Entry 1FNY (X-ray diffraction, 1.81 A resolution); this record covers chain A.

[Chain A]
Protein: Bark agglutinin I, polypeptide A
Organism: Robinia pseudoacacia
Reference sequence: Q41159 (LCB1_ROBPS); residues 1-237 here correspond to UniProt positions 32-268 (UniProt number = residue number + 31)
Sequence (237 residues; row label = number of the first residue in the row):
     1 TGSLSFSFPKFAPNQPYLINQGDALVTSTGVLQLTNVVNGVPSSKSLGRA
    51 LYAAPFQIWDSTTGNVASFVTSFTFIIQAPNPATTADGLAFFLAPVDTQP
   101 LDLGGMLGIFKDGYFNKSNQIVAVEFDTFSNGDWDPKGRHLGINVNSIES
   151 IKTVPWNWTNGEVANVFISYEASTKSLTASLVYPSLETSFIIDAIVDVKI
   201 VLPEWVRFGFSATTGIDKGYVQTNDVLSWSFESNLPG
Disordered / not traced: 112-114
Metal / ion sites: Ca2+: Asp127, Phe129, Asn131, Asp135
Curated features (UniProtKB/Swiss-Prot):
  - binding site (Mn(2+)): Glu125, Asp127, Asp135, His140
  - binding site (Ca(2+)): Asp127, Phe129, Asn131, Asp135
  - glycosylation (N-linked (GlcNAc...) asparagine): Asn116, Asn157

[Overview]
The Ca2+ site is built by Asp127, Phe129, Asn131 and Asp135. UniProt lists 4 Mn2+-binding residues and 4
Ca2+-binding residues.
Chain A is Bark agglutinin I, polypeptide A (Robinia pseudoacacia); the structure, Legume lectin of the bark
of robinia pseudoacacia, was determined by X-ray diffraction, deposited together with 1FNZ.
